4R02 - chains N and a of the 28 polymer chains in the assembly; structure by X-ray diffraction, 2.50 A resolution.

Chain N:
Protein: Proteasome subunit beta type-1
From: Saccharomyces cerevisiae
Notes: EC 3.4.25.1
Reference sequence: P38624 (PSB1_YEAST); residues 1-196 here correspond to UniProt positions 20-215 (UniProt number = residue number + 19)
Amino-acid sequence (196 residues; numbered 1 to 196; the number before each row is that of its first residue):
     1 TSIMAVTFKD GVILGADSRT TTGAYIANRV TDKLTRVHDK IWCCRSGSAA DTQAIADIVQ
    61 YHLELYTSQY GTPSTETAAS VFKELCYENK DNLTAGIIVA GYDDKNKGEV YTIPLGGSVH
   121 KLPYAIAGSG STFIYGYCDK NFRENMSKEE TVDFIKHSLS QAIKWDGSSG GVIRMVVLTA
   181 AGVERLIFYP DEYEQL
Swiss-Prot annotation at these positions:
  - active site: Thr1 (Nucleophile)
Ion coordination: Mg2+: Ile163, Asp166, Ser169

Chain a:
Protein: Proteasome subunit beta type-7
From: Saccharomyces cerevisiae
Notes: EC 3.4.25.1
Reference sequence: P30657 (PSB7_YEAST); residues -12 to 233 here correspond to UniProt positions 21-266 (UniProt number = residue number + 33)
Amino-acid sequence (246 residues; numbered -12 to 233; the number before each row is that of its first residue; numbers below 1 keep their minus sign (Thr-12 is residue -12)):
   -12 TQIANAGASP MVNTQQPIVT GTSVISMKYD NGVIIAADNL GSYGSLLRFN GVERLIPVGD
    48 NTVVGISGDI SDMQHIERLL KDLVTENAYD NPLADAEEAL EPSYIFEYLA TVMYQRRSKM
   108 NPLWNAIIVA GVQSNGDQFL RYVNLLGVTY SSPTLATGFG AHMANPLLRK VVDRESDIPK
   168 TTVQVAEEAI VNAMRVLYYR DARSSRNFSL AIIDKNTGLT FKKNLQVENM KWDFAKDIKG
   228 YGTQKI
Not modelled in the structure: -12 to 0

Interface between chain N and chain a:
Contacting residue pairs - 62 pairs, chain N then chain a:
  Arg19(N) - Ala189(a)
  Thr21(N) - Ala189(a)
  Ala24(N) - Phe146(a)  hydrophobic
  Ala24(N) - Arg187(a)
  Ala24(N) - Asp188(a)
  Ala24(N) - Ala189(a)  hydrogen bond (backbone-backbone)
  Tyr25(N) - Phe146(a)
  Tyr25(N) - Arg187(a)
  Ile26(N) - Tyr186(a)
  Ile26(N) - Arg187(a)  hydrogen bond (backbone-backbone)
  Ile26(N) - Asp188(a)
  Ile26(N) - Ala189(a)
  Ala27(N) - Arg187(a)  hydrogen bond (backbone-side chain)
  Asn28(N) - Arg187(a)
  Arg29(N) - Tyr186(a)
  Arg29(N) - Arg187(a)
  Arg29(N) - Lys218(a)  hydrogen bond (side chain-backbone)
  Arg29(N) - Trp219(a)
  Arg29(N) - Phe221(a)
  Val30(N) - Phe221(a)  hydrophobic
  Val30(N) - Ala222(a)  hydrophobic
  Val30(N) - Ile225(a)  hydrophobic
  Asp32(N) - Lys226(a)
  Asp32(N) - Gly227(a)  hydrogen bond (side chain-backbone)
  Asp32(N) - Gln231(a)
  Leu34(N) - Gln231(a)  hydrogen bond (backbone-side chain)
  Thr35(N) - Tyr228(a)
  Thr35(N) - Gln231(a)
  Arg36(N) - Gln231(a)  hydrogen bond (backbone-side chain)
  Arg36(N) - Ile233(a)
  Trp42(N) - Gln231(a)
  Trp42(N) - Ile233(a)
  Arg45(N) - Tyr228(a)
  Gln53(N) - Tyr228(a)  hydrogen bond (backbone-side chain)
  Ala56(N) - Tyr228(a)
  Asp57(N) - Tyr228(a)  hydrogen bond
  Phe133(N) - Leu33(a)  hydrophobic
  Lys164(N) - Leu34(a)
  Trp165(N) - Ser32(a)
  Trp165(N) - Leu33(a)
  Trp165(N) - Leu34(a)  hydrogen bond (backbone-backbone)
  Trp165(N) - Arg35(a)
  Asp166(N) - Ser32(a)
  Gly167(N) - Ser32(a)  hydrogen bond (backbone-backbone)
  Gly167(N) - Leu34(a)
  Gly167(N) - Ala189(a)
  Gly171(N) - Trp219(a)
  Val172(N) - Trp219(a)  hydrophobic
  Val172(N) - Ala222(a)  hydrophobic
  Arg174(N) - Ala222(a)  hydrogen bond (side chain-backbone)
  Arg174(N) - Ile225(a)
  Arg185(N) - Gln231(a)
  Arg185(N) - Ile233(a)  hydrogen bond (side chain-backbone)
  Ile187(N) - Ala222(a)  hydrophobic
  Ile187(N) - Lys223(a)
  Tyr189(N) - Trp219(a)
  Tyr189(N) - Asp220(a)
  Tyr189(N) - Lys223(a)
  Pro190(N) - Trp219(a)
  Asp191(N) - Arg193(a)  salt bridge
  Glu194(N) - Tyr185(a)  hydrogen bond
  Glu194(N) - Arg193(a)  salt bridge
Interface residues without a listed pair, chain N (34 interface residues in all): Ile163, Ser168
Interface residues without a listed pair, chain a (26 interface residues in all): Met150, Arg190, Met217

In short:
Chain N and chain a form an interface of 34 and 26 residues respectively, with 14 hydrogen bonds and 2 salt
bridges. Among the polar pairs are Asp191(N)-Arg193(a), Glu194(N)-Arg193(a) and Ala27(N)-Arg187(a). Curated
annotation (UniProt) lists active-site residue Thr1(N) on chain N.
Here chain N is Proteasome subunit beta type-1 and chain a is Proteasome subunit beta type-7, both from
Saccharomyces cerevisiae. Entry 4R02 (yCP in complex with BSc4999 (alpha-Keto Phenylamide)) was determined by
X-ray diffraction.
